PDB entry 5AQ7 | X-ray diffraction, 2.10 A resolution | chain A

# Chain A
Molecule: D12_db04v3
Source organism: Synthetic construct
Chain sequence (418 residues; each row starts with the number of its first residue):
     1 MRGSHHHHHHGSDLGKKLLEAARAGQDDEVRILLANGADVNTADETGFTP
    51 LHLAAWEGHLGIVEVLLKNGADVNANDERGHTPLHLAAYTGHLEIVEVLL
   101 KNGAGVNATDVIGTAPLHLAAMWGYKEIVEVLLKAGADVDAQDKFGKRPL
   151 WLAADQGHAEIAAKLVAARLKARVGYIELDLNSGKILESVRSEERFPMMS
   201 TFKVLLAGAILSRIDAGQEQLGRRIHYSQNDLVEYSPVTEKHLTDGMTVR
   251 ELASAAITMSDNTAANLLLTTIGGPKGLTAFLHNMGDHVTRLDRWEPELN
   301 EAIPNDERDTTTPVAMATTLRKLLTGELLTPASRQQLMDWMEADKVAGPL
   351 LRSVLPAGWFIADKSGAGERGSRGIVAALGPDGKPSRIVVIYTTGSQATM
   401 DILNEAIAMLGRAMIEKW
Unresolved in the structure: 1-12
Small-molecule neighbours:
  - malonate ion (MLI), molecule 1: Arg23, Phe48, Trp56
  - malonate ion (MLI), molecule 2: Trp56, His81, Leu86, Tyr89, Leu119

# In short
Bound to chain A: malonate ion.
Chain A is D12_db04v3 (Synthetic construct); the structure, DARPin-based Crystallization Chaperones exploit
Molecular Geometry as a Screening Dimension in Protein Crystallography, was determined by X-ray diffraction,
deposited together with 5AQ8, 5AQ9, 5AQA and 5AQB.
